Entry 9IIG (electron microscopy, 2.60 A resolution); this record covers chains C and D of the 24 polymer chains in the assembly.

# Chain C (and D)
Protein: Bacterioferritin
From: Shewanella oneidensis MR-1
Notes: EC 1.16.3.1; chain D of this document is another copy of the same molecule, construct and numbering; everything in this record applies to it too
Reference sequence: Q8EHV0 (Q8EHV0_SHEON); residues 1-155 here = UniProt positions 1-155
Amino-acid sequence (155 residues; numbered 1 to 155; the number before each row is that of its first residue):
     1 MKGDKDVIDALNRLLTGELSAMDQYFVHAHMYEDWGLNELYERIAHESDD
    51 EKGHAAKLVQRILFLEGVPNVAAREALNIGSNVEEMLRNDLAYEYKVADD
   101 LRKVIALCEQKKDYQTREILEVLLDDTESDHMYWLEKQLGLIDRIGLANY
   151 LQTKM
Ion coordination: Na+: Gln152 (shared with 1 residue of chain N; 1 residue of chain V; 1 residue of chain X)
What the authors report for this chain:
  - catalytic residues: His54, Glu94 (proposed by the authors, not directly observed)

# Chain C / chain D interface
Pairs across the interface (36):
  Met22(C) - Met22(D)  hydrophobic
  Asp23(C) - Val71(D)
  Asp23(C) - Arg74(D)  salt bridge
  Phe26(C) - Lys52(D)
  Phe26(C) - Ala55(D)
  Phe26(C) - Ala56(D)  hydrophobic
  Phe26(C) - Val59(D)  hydrophobic
  Phe26(C) - Val71(D)  hydrophobic
  Val27(C) - Val71(D)  hydrophobic
  His30(C) - Ala56(D)
  His30(C) - Val59(D)
  His30(C) - Gln60(D)
  His30(C) - Leu63(D)
  Met31(C) - Leu63(D)
  Glu33(C) - Gln60(D)  hydrogen bond
  Asp34(C) - Leu63(D)
  Lys52(C) - Phe26(D)
  Ala55(C) - Phe26(D)
  Ala56(C) - Phe26(D)  hydrophobic
  Ala56(C) - His30(D)
  Val59(C) - Phe26(D)  hydrophobic
  Val59(C) - His30(D)
  Gln60(C) - His30(D)
  Gln60(C) - Glu33(D)  hydrogen bond
  Leu63(C) - His30(D)
  Leu63(C) - Met31(D)
  Leu63(C) - Asp34(D)
  Val71(C) - Asp23(D)
  Val71(C) - Phe26(D)  hydrophobic
  Val71(C) - Val27(D)  hydrophobic
  Val71(C) - Leu77(D)  hydrophobic
  Ala72(C) - Leu77(D)  hydrophobic
  Arg74(C) - Asp23(D)  salt bridge
  Arg74(C) - Arg74(D)
  Leu77(C) - Val71(D)  hydrophobic
  Leu77(C) - Ala72(D)  hydrophobic
Interface residues without a listed pair, chain C (20 interface residues in all): Tyr41, Phe64
Interface residues without a listed pair, chain D (20 interface residues in all): Tyr41, Phe64

# Overview
Chain C and chain D each contribute 20 residues to their interface; the contacts include 2 hydrogen bonds and
2 salt bridges. Polar contacts include Asp23(C)-Arg74(D) and Glu33(C)-Gln60(D). From the paper: catalytic
residues His54(C) and Glu94(C).
Chain C and chain D are both Bacterioferritin (Shewanella oneidensis MR-1); the structure, Cryo-EM structure
of hetero-bacterioferritin SoBfr12 from Shewanella oneidensis, was determined by electron microscopy.
